Entry 4QWW (X-ray diffraction, 2.70 A resolution); this record covers chains A and B of the 6 polymer chains in the assembly.

== Chain A (and B) ==
Name: Acetylcholinesterase
Source organism: Bungarus fasciatus
Notes: EC 3.1.1.7; chain B of this document is another copy of the same molecule, construct and numbering; everything in this record applies to it too
Reference sequence: Q92035 (ACES_BUNFA); residues 1-535 here correspond to UniProt positions 32-566 (UniProt number = residue number + 31)
Chain sequence (542 residues; row label = number of the first residue in the row):
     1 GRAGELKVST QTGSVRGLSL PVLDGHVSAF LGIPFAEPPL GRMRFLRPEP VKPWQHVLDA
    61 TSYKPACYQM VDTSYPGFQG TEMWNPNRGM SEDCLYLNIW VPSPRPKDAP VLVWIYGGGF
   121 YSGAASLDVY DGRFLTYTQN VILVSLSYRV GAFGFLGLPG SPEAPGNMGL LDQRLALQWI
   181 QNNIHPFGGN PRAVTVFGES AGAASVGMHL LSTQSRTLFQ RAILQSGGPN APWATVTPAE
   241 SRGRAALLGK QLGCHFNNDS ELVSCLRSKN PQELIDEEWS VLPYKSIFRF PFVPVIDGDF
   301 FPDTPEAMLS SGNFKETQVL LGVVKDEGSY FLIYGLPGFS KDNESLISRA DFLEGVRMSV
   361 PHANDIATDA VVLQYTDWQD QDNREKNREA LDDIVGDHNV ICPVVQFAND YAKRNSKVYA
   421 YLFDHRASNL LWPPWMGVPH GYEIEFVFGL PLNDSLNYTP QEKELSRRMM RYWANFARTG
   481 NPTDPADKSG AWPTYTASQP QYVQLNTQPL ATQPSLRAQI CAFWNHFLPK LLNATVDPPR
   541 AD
Unresolved in the structure: 1-2, 487-490, 536-542
UniProt features mapped onto this chain:
  - active site: Ser200 (Acyl-ester intermediate), Glu327 (Charge relay system), His440 (Charge relay system)
  - glycosylation (N-linked (GlcNAc...) asparagine): Asn258, Asn343, Asn453
Disulfides: Cys67-Cys94, Cys254-Cys265, Cys402-Cys521
Covalent attachments: glycan linked to Asn343, Asn453
Reported in the primary citation:
  - catalytic residues: Ser200, Glu327
  - post-translational modification sites: Asn343, Asn453
  - conformationally variable residues (loop rearrangement, side-chain flip): Ser74 to Gln79, Ala427 to Gly437, Tyr442
  - contacts within the chain: Phe423-Tyr442 (hydrophobic contact), Leu430-Tyr442 (hydrophobic contact), Trp84-Tyr442, Gly80-Tyr442 (backbone contact), Tyr442-Phe446 (hydrophobic contact)
  - self-association interface (contacts with another copy of this molecule): Gln374, Gln379, Pro500, Pro514, His526
  - specificity-determining residues: Met70, Lys285 (citing earlier work)
  - mutagenesis - M70Y, K285D: increased binding to propidium (citing earlier work)

== How chain A and chain B interact ==
Pairs across the interface (36; chain A residue first):
  Ile366(A) - Phe527(B)  hydrophobic
  Ile366(A) - Lys530(B)
  Ile366(A) - Leu531(B)  hydrophobic
  Asp369(A) - Lys530(B)
  Ala370(A) - Phe527(B)  hydrophobic
  Leu373(A) - Ala522(B)
  Leu373(A) - Phe523(B)
  Leu373(A) - Phe527(B)  hydrophobic
  Gln374(A) - Gln374(B)
  Thr376(A) - Gln519(B)
  Asp377(A) - Gln519(B)  hydrogen bond
  Trp378(A) - Ala518(B)
  Trp378(A) - Gln519(B)  hydrogen bond (backbone-side chain)
  Trp378(A) - Ala522(B)  hydrophobic
  Gln379(A) - Ser498(B)
  Gln379(A) - Pro500(B)
  Gln379(A) - Pro514(B)
  Gln379(A) - Ser515(B)
  Gln379(A) - Gln519(B)
  Ser498(A) - Gln379(B)
  Pro500(A) - Gln379(B)
  Ser515(A) - Gln379(B)
  Ala518(A) - Trp378(B)
  Gln519(A) - Thr376(B)
  Gln519(A) - Asp377(B)  hydrogen bond
  Gln519(A) - Trp378(B)  hydrogen bond (side chain-backbone)
  Ala522(A) - Leu373(B)
  Ala522(A) - Trp378(B)  hydrophobic
  Phe523(A) - Leu373(B)
  Phe527(A) - Ile366(B)  hydrophobic
  Phe527(A) - Ala370(B)  hydrophobic
  Phe527(A) - Leu373(B)  hydrophobic
  Lys530(A) - Ile366(B)
  Lys530(A) - Asp369(B)
  Leu531(A) - Ile366(B)  hydrophobic
  Thr535(A) - Thr535(B)
Other interface residues (no listed pair), chain A (24 interface residues in all): Ala497, Pro514, His526, Ala534
Other interface residues (no listed pair), chain B (24 interface residues in all): Ala497, His526, Ala534

== Overview ==
The chain A/chain B interface involves 24 residues from each chain; the contacts include 4 hydrogen bonds.
Polar pairs include Asp377(A)-Gln519(B) and Trp378(A)-Gln519(B). From UniProt: 3 active-site residues on chain
A. The paper reports catalytic residues Ser200(A) and Glu327(A); M70Y and K285D of chain A increase binding to
propidium.
Both chains are Acetylcholinesterase (Bungarus fasciatus). Entry 4QWW (Crystal structure of the Fab410-BfAChE
complex) was determined by X-ray diffraction.
